PDB entry 6THG | X-ray diffraction, 4.07 A resolution (low resolution: residue-level contacts below are approximate; hydrogen-bond / salt-bridge calls are withheld) | chains E and I of the 10 polymer chains in the assembly

[Chain E (and I)]
Name: Attachment glycoprotein
From: Cedar virus
Notes: chain I of this document is another copy of the same molecule, construct and numbering; everything in this record applies to it too
Reference sequence: A0A185KRV2 (A0A185KRV2_9MONO); residues 209-622 here = UniProt positions 209-622
Sequence (426 residues; each row starts with the number of its first residue):
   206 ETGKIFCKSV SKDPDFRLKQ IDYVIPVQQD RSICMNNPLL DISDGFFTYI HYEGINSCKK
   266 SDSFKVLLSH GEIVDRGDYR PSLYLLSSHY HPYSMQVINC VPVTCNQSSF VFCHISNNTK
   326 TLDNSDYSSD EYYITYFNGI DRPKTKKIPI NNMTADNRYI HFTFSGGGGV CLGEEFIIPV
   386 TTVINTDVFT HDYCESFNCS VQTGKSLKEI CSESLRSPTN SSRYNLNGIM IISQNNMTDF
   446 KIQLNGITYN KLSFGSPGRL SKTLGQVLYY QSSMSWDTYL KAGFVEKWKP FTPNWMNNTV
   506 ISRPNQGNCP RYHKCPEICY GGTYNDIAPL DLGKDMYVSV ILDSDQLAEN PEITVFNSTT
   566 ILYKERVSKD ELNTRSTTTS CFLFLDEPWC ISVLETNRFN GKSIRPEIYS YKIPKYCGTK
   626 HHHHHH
Disordered / not traced: 206-210, 626-631 (chain I: 206-208, 626-631)
Disulfide bonds: Cys212-Cys622, Cys239-Cys263, Cys305-Cys318, Cys310-Cys376, Cys399-Cys416, Cys404-Cys520, Cys514-Cys524, Cys586-Cys595
Covalent attachments: N-acetylglucosamine (NAG) linked to Asn311, Asn322, Asn425, Asn441, Asn502, Asn562
Sequence notes: expression tag (206-208, 623-631)
From the paper describing this entry:
  - post-translational modification sites: Asn425
  - specificity-determining residues: Tyr525
  - post-translational modification sites: Asn502 (by similarity / conservation)

[Chain E / chain I interface]
Contacting residue pairs (22):
  Ala360(E) - Tyr289(I)
  Asp361(E) - Arg281(I)
  Asp361(E) - Tyr289(I)
  Asn362(E) - Arg281(I)
  Asn362(E) - Tyr289(I)
  Arg363(E) - Tyr289(I)
  Arg363(E) - Leu290(I)
  Arg363(E) - Leu291(I)
  Thr391(E) - Tyr228(I)
  Asp392(E) - Tyr228(I)
  Val393(E) - Tyr228(I)
  Thr395(E) - Lys224(I)
  Thr395(E) - Asp283(I)
  Asp397(E) - Lys224(I)
  Asp397(E) - Asp283(I)
  Thr453(E) - Arg281(I)
  Thr453(E) - Gly282(I)
  Tyr454(E) - Arg281(I)
  Tyr454(E) - Asp283(I)
  Pro495(E) - Asp280(I)
  Pro495(E) - Arg281(I)
  Pro495(E) - Gly282(I)
Also at the interface, not in a pair above, chain E (14 interface residues in all): Lys413, Asn455
Also at the interface, not in a pair above, chain I (11 interface residues in all): Arg285, Ser292

[In short]
14 residues of chain E and 11 residues of chain I are in contact. Covalently linked N-acetylglucosamine: at
Asn311(E), Asn322(E), Asn425(E), Asn441(E), Asn502(E) and Asn562(E). The paper reports the specificity
determinant Tyr525(E); modification sites Asn425(E) and Asn502(E).
Chain E and chain I are both Attachment glycoprotein (Cedar virus); the structure, Cedar Virus attachment
glycoprotein (G) in complex with human ephrin-B1, was determined by X-ray diffraction, deposited together with
6THB.
